Entry 4YCP (X-ray diffraction, 2.55 A resolution); this record covers chains A and B.

== Chain A ==
Protein: tRNA-dihydrouridine synthase C
From: Escherichia coli K-12
Notes: EC 1.-.-.-
UniProtKB: P33371 (DUSC_ECOLI); residue numbers follow UniProt; this construct covers 1-315
Amino-acid sequence (321 residues; row label = number of the first residue in the row; numbers below 1 keep their minus sign (Gly-5 is residue -5)):
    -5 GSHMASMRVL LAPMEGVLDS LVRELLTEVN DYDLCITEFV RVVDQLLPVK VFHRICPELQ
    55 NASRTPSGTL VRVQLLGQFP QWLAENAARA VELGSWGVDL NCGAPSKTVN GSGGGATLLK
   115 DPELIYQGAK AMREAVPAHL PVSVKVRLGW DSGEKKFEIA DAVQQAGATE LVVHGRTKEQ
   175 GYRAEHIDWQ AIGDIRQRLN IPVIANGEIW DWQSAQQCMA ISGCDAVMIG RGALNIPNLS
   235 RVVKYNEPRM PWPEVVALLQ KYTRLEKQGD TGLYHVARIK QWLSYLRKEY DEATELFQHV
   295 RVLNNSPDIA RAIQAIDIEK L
Disordered / not traced: -5 to 0, 100-106
Differences from the reference sequence: expression tag (-5 to 0); engineered mutation Ala98 (Cys in P33371)
Residues lining bound ligands: FMN (flavin mononucleotide): Ala6, Pro7, Met8, Glu9, Val11, Glu32, Phe33, Gln68, Asn95, Lys139, His168, Arg170, Tyr176, Asn200, Gly201, Glu202, Met222, Ile223, Gly224, Arg225, Tyr279
UniProt features mapped onto this chain:
  - binding site (FMN): Pro7 to Glu9, Gln68, Lys139, Asn200 to Glu202, Gly224, Arg225
  - site (Interacts with tRNA): Arg35, Asn95, Tyr176, Arg272, Lys274, Tyr279, Arg295
Reported in the primary citation:
  - binding site for tRNATrp (chain B): Asn95, Arg141, Tyr176, Lys274, Tyr279
  - conformationally variable residues (loop rearrangement): Gly97 to Gly108
  - specificity-determining residues: Arg35, Arg272, Lys274, Arg295 (by similarity / conservation)

== Chain B ==
Molecule: tRNATrp
Sequence (76 nucleotides; each row starts with the number of its first residue):
     1 AGGGGCGUAG UUCAAUUGGU AGAGCACCGG UCUCCAAAAC CGGGUGUUGG GAGUUCGAGU
    61 CUCUCCGCCC CUGCCA
Disordered / not traced: 1-4, 33-35, 70-76
Ion coordination: Mg2+: U17, G19

== How chain A and chain B interact ==
Contacting residue pairs (37):
  Glu9(A) - A15(B)  sugar contact
  Glu9(A) - U16(B)  sugar contact
  Phe33(A) - A15(B)  sugar contact
  Phe33(A) - U16(B)  base contact
  Arg35(A) - A14(B)  hydrogen bond to the phosphate
  Arg35(A) - A15(B)  salt bridge to the phosphate
  Val37(A) - A14(B)  sugar contact
  Gln39(A) - G24(B)  hydrogen bond to the sugar
  Leu41(A) - A23(B)  sugar contact
  Pro42(A) - A23(B)  phosphate contact
  Pro42(A) - G24(B)  phosphate contact
  Lys44(A) - A23(B)  salt bridge to the phosphate
  Val45(A) - A23(B)  phosphate contact
  Arg48(A) - G22(B)  hydrogen bond to the phosphate
  Arg48(A) - A23(B)  salt bridge to the phosphate
  Asn95(A) - U16(B)  hydrogen bond to the base
  Ala98(A) - U16(B)  base contact
  Pro99(A) - U16(B)  base contact
  Tyr176(A) - U16(B)  hydrogen bond to the base
  Tyr176(A) - U17(B)  base contact
  Arg225(A) - U17(B)  base contact
  Thr265(A) - U20(B)  sugar contact
  Thr265(A) - A21(B)  hydrogen bond to the phosphate
  Leu267(A) - U20(B)  base contact
  Ala271(A) - G19(B)  sugar contact
  Ala271(A) - U20(B)  phosphate contact
  Arg272(A) - G19(B)  hydrogen bond to the sugar
  Arg272(A) - U20(B)  salt bridge to the phosphate
  Lys274(A) - G19(B)  base contact
  Lys274(A) - C56(B)  hydrogen bond to the base
  Gln275(A) - G19(B)  base contact
  Tyr279(A) - U17(B)  hydrogen bond to the base
  Phe291(A) - G19(B)  base contact
  Phe291(A) - C56(B)  base contact
  Arg295(A) - U55(B)  hydrogen bond to the phosphate
  Arg295(A) - C56(B)  salt bridge to the phosphate
  Val296(A) - C56(B)  sugar contact
Also at the interface, not in a pair above, chain A (28 interface residues in all): Gly10, Gly97, Val270
Also at the interface, not in a pair above, chain B (13 interface residues in all): C13

== Summary ==
The interface between chain A and chain B involves 28 residues on one side and 13 on the other, with 10
hydrogen bonds and 5 salt bridges. Among the polar pairs are Asn95(A)-U16(B), Tyr176(A)-U16(B) and
Lys274(A)-C56(B). The paper reports a binding site for tRNATrp (chain B) at Asn95(A), Arg141(A) and Tyr176(A)
among others; specificity determinants Arg35(A), Arg272(A) and Lys274(A) among others.
Here chain A is tRNA-dihydrouridine synthase C (Escherichia coli K-12) and chain B is tRNATrp. Entry 4YCP (E.
coli dihydrouridine synthase C (DusC) in complex with tRNATrp) was determined by X-ray diffraction (same
publication as 4BF9 and 4BFA).
